6AZY - chain A; structure by X-ray diffraction, 2.70 A resolution.

== Chain A ==
Name: Heat shock protein Hsp104
Organism: Calcarisporiella thermophila
Notes: engineered mutation(s): R328M, R757M
Amino-acid sequence (885 residues; row label = number of the first residue in the row; numbers below 1 keep their minus sign (Ser-2 is residue -2)):
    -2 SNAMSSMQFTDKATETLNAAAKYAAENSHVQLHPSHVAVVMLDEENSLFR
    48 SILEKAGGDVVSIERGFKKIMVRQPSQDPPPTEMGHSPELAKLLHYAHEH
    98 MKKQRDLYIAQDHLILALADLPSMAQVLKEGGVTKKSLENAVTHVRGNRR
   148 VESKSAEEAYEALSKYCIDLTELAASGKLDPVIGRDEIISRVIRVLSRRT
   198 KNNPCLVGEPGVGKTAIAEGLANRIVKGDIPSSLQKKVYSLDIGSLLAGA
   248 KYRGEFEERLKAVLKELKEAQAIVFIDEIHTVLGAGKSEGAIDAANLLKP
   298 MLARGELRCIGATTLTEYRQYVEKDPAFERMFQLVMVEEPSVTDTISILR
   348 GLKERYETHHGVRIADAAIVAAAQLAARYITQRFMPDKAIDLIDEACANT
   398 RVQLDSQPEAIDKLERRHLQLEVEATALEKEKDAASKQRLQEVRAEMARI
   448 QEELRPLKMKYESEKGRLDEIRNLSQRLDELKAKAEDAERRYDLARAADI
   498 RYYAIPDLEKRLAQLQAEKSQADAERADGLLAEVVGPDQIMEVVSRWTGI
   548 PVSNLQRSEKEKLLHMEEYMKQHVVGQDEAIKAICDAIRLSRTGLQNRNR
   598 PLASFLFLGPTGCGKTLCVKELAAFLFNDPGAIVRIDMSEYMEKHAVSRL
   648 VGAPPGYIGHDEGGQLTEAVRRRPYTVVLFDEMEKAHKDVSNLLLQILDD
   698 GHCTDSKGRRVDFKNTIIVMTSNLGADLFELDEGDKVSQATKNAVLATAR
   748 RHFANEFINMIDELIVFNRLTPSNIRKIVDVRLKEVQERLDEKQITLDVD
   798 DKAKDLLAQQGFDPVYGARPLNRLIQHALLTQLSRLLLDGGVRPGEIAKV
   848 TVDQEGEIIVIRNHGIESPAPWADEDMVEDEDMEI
Unresolved in the structure: -2 to 1, 76-79, 145-155, 248-250, 283-287, 648-660, 722-737, 864-882
Small-molecule neighbours:
  - ADP (adenosine-5'-diphosphate), molecule 1: Pro178, Val179, Ile180, Arg182, Glu206, Pro207, Gly208, Val209, Gly210, Lys211, Thr212, Ala213, Glu216, Ile345, Leu349, Pro383, Asp384, Ile387
  - ADP, molecule 2: His570, Val571, Val572, Thr608, Gly609, Cys610, Gly611, Lys612, Thr613, Leu614, Lys617, Leu767, Ile775, Arg779, Ala815, Arg816, Asn819
From the paper describing this entry:
  - self-association interface (contacts with another copy of this molecule): Arg196, Asp239

== Overview ==
Chain A binds ADP. The paper reports a self-association interface involving Arg196 and Asp239.
Chain A is Heat shock protein Hsp104 (Calcarisporiella thermophila); the structure, Crystal structure of
Hsp104 R328M/R757M mutant from Calcarisporiella thermophila, was determined by X-ray diffraction, deposited
together with 6D00.
